Entry 4IE6 (X-ray diffraction, 2.50 A resolution); this record covers chain A.

== Chain A ==
Molecule: Alpha-ketoglutarate-dependent dioxygenase FTO
Source organism: Homo sapiens
Notes: EC 1.14.11.-
Reference sequence: Q9C0B1 (FTO_HUMAN); numbering as in UniProt (aligned over 32-505)
Sequence (495 residues; numbered 11 to 505; the number before each row is that of its first residue):
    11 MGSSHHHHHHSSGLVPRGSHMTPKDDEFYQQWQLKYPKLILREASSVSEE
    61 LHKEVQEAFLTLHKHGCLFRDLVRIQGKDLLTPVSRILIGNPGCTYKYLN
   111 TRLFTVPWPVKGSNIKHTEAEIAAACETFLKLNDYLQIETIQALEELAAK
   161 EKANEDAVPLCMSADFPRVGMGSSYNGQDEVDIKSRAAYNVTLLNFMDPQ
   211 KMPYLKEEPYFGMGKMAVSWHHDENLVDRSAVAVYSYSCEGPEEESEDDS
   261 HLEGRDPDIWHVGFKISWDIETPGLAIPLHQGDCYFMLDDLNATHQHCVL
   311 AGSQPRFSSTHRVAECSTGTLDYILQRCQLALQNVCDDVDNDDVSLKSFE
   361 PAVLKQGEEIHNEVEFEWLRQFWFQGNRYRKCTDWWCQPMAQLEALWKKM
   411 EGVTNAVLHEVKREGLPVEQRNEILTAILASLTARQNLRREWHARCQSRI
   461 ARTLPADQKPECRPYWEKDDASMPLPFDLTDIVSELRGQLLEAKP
Disordered / not traced: 11-22, 166-188, 251-261, 504-505
Differences from the reference sequence: expression tag (11-31)
Bound ions: Zn2+: His-231, Asp-233, His-307 (together with UN9)
Ligand contacts: UN9 (N-[(1-chloro-4-hydroxyisoquinolin-3-yl)carbonyl]glycine): Arg-96, Tyr-106, Tyr-108, Leu-109, Asn-205, Val-228, His-231, Asp-233, Glu-234, Val-244, Tyr-295, His-307, Val-309, Arg-316, Ser-318, Thr-320, Arg-322

== Summary ==
Ligands of chain A: compound UN9. The Zn2+ site is built by His-231, Asp-233 and His-307.
Chain A is Alpha-ketoglutarate-dependent dioxygenase FTO (Homo sapiens); the structure, Crystal structure of
the human fat mass and obesity associated protein (FTO) in complex with
N-[(1-chloro-4-hydroxyisoquinolin-3-yl)carbonyl]glycine ..., was determined by X-ray diffraction together with
4IDZ, 4IE0, 4IE4, 4IE5 and 4IE7 from the same study.
